4WJ3 - chains B and N of the 10 polymer chains in the assembly; structure by X-ray diffraction, 3.71 A resolution.

# Chain B
Name: Aspartyl/glutamyl-tRNA(Asn/Gln) amidotransferase subunit B
From: Pseudomonas aeruginosa PAO1
Notes: EC 6.3.5.-
UniProtKB: Q9HVT7 (GATB_PSEAE); residues 1-403 here = UniProt positions 1-403
Sequence (481 residues; each row starts with the number of its first residue; X marks 78 residues of unknown identity (built as UNK)):
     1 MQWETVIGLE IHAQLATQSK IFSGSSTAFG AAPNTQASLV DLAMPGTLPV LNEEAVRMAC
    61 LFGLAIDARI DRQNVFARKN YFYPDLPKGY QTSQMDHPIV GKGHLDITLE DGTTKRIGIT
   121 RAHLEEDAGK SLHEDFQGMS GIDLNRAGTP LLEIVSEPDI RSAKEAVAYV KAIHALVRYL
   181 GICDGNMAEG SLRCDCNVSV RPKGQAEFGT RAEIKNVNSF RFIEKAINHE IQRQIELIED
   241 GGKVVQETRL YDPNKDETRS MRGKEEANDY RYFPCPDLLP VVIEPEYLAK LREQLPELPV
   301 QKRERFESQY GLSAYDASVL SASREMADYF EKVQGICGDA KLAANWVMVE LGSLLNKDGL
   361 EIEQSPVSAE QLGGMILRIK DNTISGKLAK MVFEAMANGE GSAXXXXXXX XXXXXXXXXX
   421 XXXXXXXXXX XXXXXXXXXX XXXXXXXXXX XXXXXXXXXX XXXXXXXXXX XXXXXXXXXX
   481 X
Not modelled in the structure: 1-2, 136-137, 404-410, 453, 469-481

# Chain N
Name: Aspartate--tRNA(Asp/Asn) ligase
From: Pseudomonas aeruginosa PAO1
Notes: EC 6.1.1.23
UniProtKB: Q51422 (SYDND_PSEAE); residue numbers follow UniProt; this construct covers 1-591
Sequence (599 residues; each row starts with the number of its first residue; numbers below 1 keep their minus sign (Met-7 is residue -7)):
    -7 MGHHHHHHMM RSHYCGQLNE SLDGQEVTLC GWVHRRRDHG GVIFLDVRDR EGLAQVVFDP
    53 DRAETFAKAD RVRSEFVVKI TGKVRLRPEG ARNPNMASGS IEVLGYELEV LNQAETPPFP
   113 LDEYSDVGEE TRLRYRFIDL RRPEMAAKLK LRARITSSIR RYLDDNGFLD VETPILGRPT
   173 PEGARDYLVP SRTYPGHFFA LPQSPQLFKQ LLMVAGFDRY YQIAKCFRDE DLRADRQPEF
   233 TQIDIETSFL DESDIIGITE KMVRQLFKEV LDVEFDEFPH MPFEEAMRRY GSDKPDLRIP
   293 LELVDVADQL KEVEFKVFSG PANDPKGRVA ALRVPGAASM PRSQIDDYTK FVGIYGAKGL
   353 AYIKVNERAK GVEGLQSPIV KFIPEANLNV ILDRVGAVDG DIVFFGADKA KIVCDALGAL
   413 RIKVGHDLKL LTREWAPMWV VDFPMFEEND DGSLSALHHP FTSPKCTPAE LEANPGAALS
   473 RAYDMVLNGT ELGGGSIRIH DKSMQQAVFR VLGIDEAEQE EKFGFLLDAL KYGAPPHGGL
   533 AFGLDRLVML MTGASSIREV IAFPKTQSAG DVMTQAPGSV DGKALRELHI RLREQPKAE
Not modelled in the structure: -7 to 1, 591
Construct notes: expression tag (-7 to 0)
UniProt features mapped onto this chain:
  - region: Gln198 to Lys201 (Aspartate)
  - binding site (L-aspartate): Glu174, Arg220, His450, Arg490
  - binding site (ATP): Arg220 to Glu222, Gln229, Glu483, Gly535 to Arg538
  - site (Important for tRNA non-discrimination): His31, Gly82
  - mutagenesis: His31 (H31L: Enhances enzyme specificity for tRNA(Asp) over tRNA(Asn) by 3.5-fold, by reducing enzyme's ability to misacylate tRNA(Asn) when tested against E.coli tRNA, but shows little effect when tested ...), Gly82 (G82K: Enhances enzyme specificity for tRNA(Asp) over tRNA(Asn) by 4.2-fold, by reducing enzyme's ability to misacylate tRNA(Asn) when tested against E.coli tRNA, but shows little effect when tested ...)

# How chain B and chain N interact
Contacting residue pairs (10; chain B residue first):
  Thr5(B) - Lys589(N)
  Asp135(B) - Lys350(N)  salt bridge
  Asp135(B) - Lys401(N)  salt bridge
  Lys164(B) - Ala590(N)  hydrogen bond (side chain-backbone)
  Asn228(B) - Lys589(N)
  Ile231(B) - Lys589(N)
  Gln232(B) - Gln587(N)
  Gln232(B) - Lys589(N)
  Glu236(B) - Arg585(N)  salt bridge
  Asp240(B) - Arg583(N)  salt bridge
Interface residues without a listed pair, chain B (10 interface residues in all): Glu134, Glu239

# Overview
10 residues of chain B face 7 of chain N across their interface, with 1 hydrogen bond and 4 salt bridges.
Polar pairs include Asp135(B)-Lys350(N), Asp135(B)-Lys401(N) and Glu236(B)-Arg585(N). Curated annotation
(UniProt) lists 4 L-aspartate-binding residues, 9 ATP-binding residues and 2 mutagenesis sites on chain N.
Chain B is Aspartyl/glutamyl-tRNA(Asn/Gln) amidotransferase subunit B and chain N is Aspartate--tRNA(Asp/Asn)
ligase, both from Pseudomonas aeruginosa PAO1; the structure, Crystal structure of the asparagine
transamidosome from Pseudomonas aeruginosa, was determined by X-ray diffraction (same publication as 4WJ4).
